PDB entry 5BW9 | X-ray diffraction, 7.00 A resolution (low resolution: residue-level contacts below are approximate; hydrogen-bond / salt-bridge calls are withheld) | chains A and D of the 14 polymer chains in the assembly

[Chain A]
Name: V-type proton ATPase catalytic subunit A
Organism: Saccharomyces cerevisiae
Notes: EC 3.6.3.14, 3.1.-.-
UniProtKB: P17255 (VATA_YEAST); the construct lacks a stretch of the UniProt sequence, so the offset changes along the chain: 1-283 = UniProt 1-283; 284-617 = UniProt 738-1071
Sequence (617 residues; row label = number of the first residue in the row):
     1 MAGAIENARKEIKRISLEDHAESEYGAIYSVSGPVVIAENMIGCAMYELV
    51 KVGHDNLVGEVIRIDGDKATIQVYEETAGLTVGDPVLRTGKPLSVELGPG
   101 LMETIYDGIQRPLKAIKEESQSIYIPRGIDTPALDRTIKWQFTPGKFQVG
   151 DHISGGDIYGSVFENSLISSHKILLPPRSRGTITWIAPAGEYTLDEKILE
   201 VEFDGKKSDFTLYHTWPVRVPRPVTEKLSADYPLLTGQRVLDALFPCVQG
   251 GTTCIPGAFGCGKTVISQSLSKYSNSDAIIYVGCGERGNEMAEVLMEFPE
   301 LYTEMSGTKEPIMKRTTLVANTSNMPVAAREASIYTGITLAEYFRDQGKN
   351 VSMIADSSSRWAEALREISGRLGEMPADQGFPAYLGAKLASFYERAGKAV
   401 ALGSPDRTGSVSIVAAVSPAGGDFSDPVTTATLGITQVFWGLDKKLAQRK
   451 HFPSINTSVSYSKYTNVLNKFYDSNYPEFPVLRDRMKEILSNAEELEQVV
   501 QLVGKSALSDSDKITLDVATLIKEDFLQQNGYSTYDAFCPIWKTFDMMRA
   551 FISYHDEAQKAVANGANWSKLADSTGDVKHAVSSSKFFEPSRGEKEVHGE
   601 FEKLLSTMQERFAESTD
Unresolved in the structure: 1-23, 615-617
UniProt features mapped onto this chain:
  - binding site (ATP): G257 to T264
  - modified residue: A2 (N-acetylalanine), T131 (Phosphothreonine), S404 (Phosphoserine), S474 (Phosphoserine)

[Chain D]
Name: V-type proton ATPase subunit B
Organism: Saccharomyces cerevisiae
UniProtKB: P16140 (VATB_YEAST); residues 1-517 here = UniProt positions 1-517
Sequence (517 residues; numbered 1 to 517; the number before each row is that of its first residue):
     1 MVLSDKELFAINKKAVEQGFNVKPRLNYNTVSGVNGPLVILEKVKFPRYN
    51 EIVNLTLPDGTVRQGQVLEIRGDRAIVQVFEGTSGIDVKKTTVEFTGESL
   101 RIPVSEDMLGRIFDGSGRPIDNGPKVFAEDYLDINGSPINPYARIYPEEM
   151 ISTGVSAIDTMNSIARGQKIPIFSASGLPHNEIAAQICRQAGLVRPTKDV
   201 HDGHEENFSIVFAAMGVNLETARFFKQDFEENGSLERTSLFLNLANDPTI
   251 ERIITPRLALTTAEYLAYQTERHVLTILTDMSSYADALREVSAAREEVPG
   301 RRGYPGYMYTDLSTIYERAGRVEGRNGSITQIPILTMPNDDITHPIPDLT
   351 GYITEGQIFVDRQLHNKGIYPPINVLPSLSRLMKSAIGEGMTRKDHGDVS
   401 NQLYAKYAIGKDAAAMKAVVGEEALSIEDKLSLEFLEKFEKTFITQGAYE
   451 DRTVFESLDQAWSLLRIYPKEMLNRISPKILDEFYDRARDDADEDEEDPD
   501 TRSSGKKKDASQEESLI
Unresolved in the structure: 1-26, 200-202, 487-517
UniProt features mapped onto this chain:
  - binding site (ATP): R381
  - modified residue (Phosphoserine): S4, S137, S503, S504, S511, S515
  - cross-link (Glycyl lysine isopeptide (Lys-Gly)): K14 (interchain with G-Cter in ubiquitin), K508 (interchain with G-Cter in ubiquitin)

[Interface between chain A and chain D]
Residue-residue contacts (26):
  Y29(A) with R71(D); G72(D)
  S30(A) with I70(D); R71(D)
  V31(A) with E69(D); I70(D)
  T77(A) with Y49(D)
  L80(A) with R48(D); Y49(D)
  T81(A) with F46(D); P47(D)
  V82(A) with F46(D); P47(D)
  L113(A) with Y142(D)
  I123(A) with I139(D); N140(D)
  Y124(A) with S137(D); P138(D)
  I125(A) with S137(D); P138(D)
  R287(A) with I353(D)
  A292(A) with R144(D)
  S323(A) with S313(D)
  N324(A) with S313(D); E317(D)
  E367(A) with G306(D)
Interface residues without a listed pair, chain A (22 interface residues in all): S32, A78, K114, N289, L295, A320
Interface residues without a listed pair, chain D (23 interface residues in all): P141, A143, I145, Y146, G167

[Summary]
22 residues of chain A and 23 residues of chain D are in contact. UniProt lists 8 ATP-binding residues on
chain A; ATP-binding residue R381(D) on chain D.
Here chain A is V-type proton ATPase catalytic subunit A and chain D is V-type proton ATPase subunit B, both
from Saccharomyces cerevisiae. Entry 5BW9 (Crystal Structure of Yeast V1-ATPase in the Autoinhibited Form) was
determined by X-ray diffraction (same publication as 5D80).
